PDB entry 1BTI | X-ray diffraction, 2.20 A resolution | chain A

== Chain A ==
Protein: Bovine pancreatic trypsin inhibitor
From: Bos taurus
Reference sequence: P00974 (BPT1_BOVIN); residues 1-58 here correspond to UniProt positions 36-93 (UniProt number = residue number + 35)
Sequence (58 residues; row label = number of the first residue in the row):
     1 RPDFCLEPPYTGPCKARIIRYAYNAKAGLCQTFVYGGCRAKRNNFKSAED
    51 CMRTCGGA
Cystine bridges: Cys5-Cys55, Cys14-Cys38, Cys30-Cys51
Sequence notes: conflict Ala22 (Phe57 in P00974)
UniProt features mapped onto this chain:
  - site: Lys15, Ala16 (Reactive bond for trypsin)

== Summary ==
Chain A is Bovine pancreatic trypsin inhibitor (Bos taurus); the structure, Crevice-forming mutants in the
rigid core of bovine pancreatic trypsin inhibitor: crystal structures of F22A, Y23A ..., was determined by
X-ray diffraction (same publication as 1FAN, 1NAG and 1BPT).
